Entry 4MXZ (X-ray diffraction, 2.58 A resolution); this record covers chain A.

[Chain A]
Name: Proto-oncogene tyrosine-protein kinase Src
Organism: Homo sapiens
Notes: EC 2.7.10.2; fragment: Kinase domain
Reference sequence: P12931 (SRC_HUMAN); residues 251-533 here correspond to UniProt positions 254-536 (UniProt number = residue number + 3)
Chain sequence (286 residues; row label = number of the first residue in the row):
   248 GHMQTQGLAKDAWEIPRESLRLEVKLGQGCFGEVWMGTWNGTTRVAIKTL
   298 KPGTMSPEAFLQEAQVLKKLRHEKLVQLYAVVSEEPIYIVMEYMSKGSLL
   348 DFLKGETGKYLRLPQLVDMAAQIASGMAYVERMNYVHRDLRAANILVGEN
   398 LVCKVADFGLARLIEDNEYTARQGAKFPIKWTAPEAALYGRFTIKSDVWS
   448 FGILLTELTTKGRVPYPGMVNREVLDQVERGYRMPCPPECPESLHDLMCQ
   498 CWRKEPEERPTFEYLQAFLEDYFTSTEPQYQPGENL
Not modelled in the structure: 248-256, 413-423
Construct notes: expression tag (248-250); engineered mutation L314 (Met317 in P12931), M338 (Thr341 in P12931)
Small-molecule neighbours: Bosutinib (DB8; 4-[(2,4-dichloro-5-methoxyphenyl)amino]-6-methoxy-7-[3-(4-methylpiperazin-1-yl)propoxy]quinoline-3-carbonitrile): L273, V281, A293, I294, K295, E310, V323, I336, M338, E339, Y340, M341, S342, K343, G344, L393, A403, D404
UniProt features mapped onto this chain:
  - active site: D386 (Proton acceptor)
  - binding site (ATP): L273 to V281, K295
  - modified residue (Phosphotyrosine): Y416, Y527
Reported in the primary citation:
  - specificity-determining residues: A403
  - mutagenesis - V323L, A403T (40-fold): decreased binding to Bosutinib

[In short]
Bound to chain A: Bosutinib. UniProt lists active-site residue D386 and 10 ATP-binding residues. The paper
reports that V323L and A403T reduce binding to Bosutinib; the specificity determinant A403.
Chain A is Proto-oncogene tyrosine-protein kinase Src (Homo sapiens); the structure, Src M314L T338M double
mutant bound to kinase inhibitor bosutinib, was determined by X-ray diffraction (same publication as 4MXY,
4MXO and 4MXX).
